PDB entry 1Q19 | X-ray diffraction, 2.40 A resolution | chains A and D of the 4 polymer chains in the assembly

Chain A (and D):
Protein: CarA
From: Pectobacterium carotovorum
Notes: chain D of this document is another copy of the same molecule, construct and numbering; everything in this record applies to it too
UniProtKB: Q9XB61 (Q9XB61_ERWCA); residues 1-503 here = UniProt positions 1-503
Amino-acid sequence (503 residues; each row starts with the number of its first residue):
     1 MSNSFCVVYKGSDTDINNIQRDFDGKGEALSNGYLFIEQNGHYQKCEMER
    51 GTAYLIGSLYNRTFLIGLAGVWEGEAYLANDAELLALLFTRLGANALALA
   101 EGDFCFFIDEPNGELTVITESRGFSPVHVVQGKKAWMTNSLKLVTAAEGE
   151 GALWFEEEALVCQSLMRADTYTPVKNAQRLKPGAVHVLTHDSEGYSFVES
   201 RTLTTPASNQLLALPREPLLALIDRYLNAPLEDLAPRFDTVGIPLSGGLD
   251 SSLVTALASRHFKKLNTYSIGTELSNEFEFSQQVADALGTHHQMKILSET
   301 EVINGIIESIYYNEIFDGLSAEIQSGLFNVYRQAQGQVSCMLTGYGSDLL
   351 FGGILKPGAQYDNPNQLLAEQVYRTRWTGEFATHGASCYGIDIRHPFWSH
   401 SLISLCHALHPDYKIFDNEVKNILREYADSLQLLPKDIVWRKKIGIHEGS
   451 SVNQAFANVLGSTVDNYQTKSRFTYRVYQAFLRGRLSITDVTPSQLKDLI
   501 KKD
Disordered / not traced: 1, 502-503
Metal / ion sites: Mg2+: Ile444 (together with AMP-CPP)
Small-molecule neighbours:
  - AMP-CPP (APC; diphosphomethylphosphonic acid adenosyl ester): Pro244, Leu245, Ser246, Gly248, Leu249, Asp250, Ser251, Tyr268, Ser269, Ile270, Glu277, Leu327, Val330, Thr343, Gly344, Tyr345, Asp348, Lys421, Lys442, Lys443, Ile444, Gly445, Ile446
  - (2S,5S)-5-carboxymethylproline (SSC): Leu319, Ser320, Ile323, Tyr345, Gly346, Ser347, Asp348, Leu349, Gln371, Arg374, Thr375, Glu380

Chain A / chain D interface:
Pairs across the interface - 50 pairs, chain A then chain D:
  Phe64(A) - Val71(D)  hydrophobic
  Leu68(A) - Leu99(D)  hydrophobic
  Gly70(A) - Ser404(D)
  Val71(A) - Phe64(D)  hydrophobic
  Val71(A) - Leu99(D)  hydrophobic
  Val71(A) - His400(D)
  Val71(A) - Ser404(D)  hydrogen bond (backbone-side chain)
  Trp72(A) - Leu99(D)  hydrophobic
  Trp72(A) - Ala207(D)
  Trp72(A) - Ser404(D)
  Glu73(A) - Ala207(D)
  Glu73(A) - Ser208(D)  hydrogen bond (side chain-backbone)
  Gly74(A) - Ser404(D)
  Glu75(A) - Ser208(D)  hydrogen bond
  Glu75(A) - Gln210(D)
  Tyr77(A) - Leu214(D)  hydrophobic
  Tyr77(A) - Leu222(D)  hydrophobic
  Tyr77(A) - Tyr226(D)  hydrogen bond
  Leu78(A) - Leu212(D)  hydrophobic
  Leu78(A) - Leu214(D)  hydrophobic
  Arg91(A) - Asn95(D)  hydrogen bond (backbone-side chain)
  Arg91(A) - Leu203(D)  hydrogen bond (side chain-backbone)
  Arg91(A) - Thr204(D)
  Arg91(A) - Thr205(D)
  Leu92(A) - Leu92(D)
  Asn95(A) - Arg91(D)  hydrogen bond (side chain-backbone)
  Asn95(A) - Leu92(D)
  Ala96(A) - Leu92(D)
  Leu99(A) - Leu68(D)  hydrophobic
  Leu99(A) - Val71(D)  hydrophobic
  Leu99(A) - Trp72(D)  hydrophobic
  Leu203(A) - Arg91(D)
  Thr204(A) - Arg91(D)
  Thr205(A) - Arg91(D)  hydrogen bond (backbone-side chain)
  Ala207(A) - Trp72(D)
  Ala207(A) - Glu73(D)
  Ser208(A) - Glu73(D)  hydrogen bond (backbone-side chain)
  Ser208(A) - Glu75(D)  hydrogen bond
  Gln210(A) - Glu75(D)
  Leu212(A) - Leu78(D)  hydrophobic
  Ala213(A) - Leu78(D)
  Leu214(A) - Tyr77(D)  hydrophobic
  Leu214(A) - Leu78(D)  hydrophobic
  Leu222(A) - Tyr77(D)  hydrophobic
  Tyr226(A) - Tyr77(D)  hydrogen bond
  His400(A) - Val71(D)
  Ser404(A) - Gly70(D)
  Ser404(A) - Val71(D)  hydrogen bond (side chain-backbone)
  Ser404(A) - Trp72(D)
  Leu405(A) - Tyr77(D)  hydrophobic
Also at the interface, not in a pair above, chain A (32 interface residues in all): Gly67, Pro215, Ser401
Also at the interface, not in a pair above, chain D (31 interface residues in all): Gly67, Gly74, Ala96, Ala213, Ser401, Leu405

Summary:
32 residues of chain A and 31 residues of chain D are in contact, with 12 hydrogen bonds. Polar pairs include
Val71(A)-Ser404(D), Glu73(A)-Ser208(D) and Glu75(A)-Ser208(D). Chain A binds AMP-CPP and
(2S,5S)-5-carboxymethylproline.
Chain A and chain D are both CarA (Pectobacterium carotovorum); the structure, Carbapenam Synthetase, was
determined by X-ray diffraction.
